Entry 2YFV (X-ray diffraction, 2.32 A resolution); this record covers chains A and C of the 3 polymer chains in the assembly.

Chain A:
Molecule: Histone H3-like centromeric protein CSE4
From: Kluyveromyces lactis nrrl Y-1140
UniProtKB: Q6CTI2 (CENPA_KLULA); numbering as in UniProt (aligned over 81-180)
Sequence (100 residues; numbered 81 to 180; the number before each row is that of its first residue):
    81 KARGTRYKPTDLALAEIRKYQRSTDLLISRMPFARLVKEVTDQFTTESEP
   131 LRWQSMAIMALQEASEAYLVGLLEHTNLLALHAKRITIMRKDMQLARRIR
Disordered / not traced: 81-107, 126-130

Chain C:
Molecule: SCM3
From: Kluyveromyces lactis nrrl Y-1140
UniProtKB: Q6CL77 (Q6CL77_KLULA); residues 41-103 here = UniProt positions 41-103
Sequence (63 residues; each row starts with the number of its first residue):
    41 RDGVVYIMSKENRLIPKLSDEEVMERHKKADENMKRVWSQIIQKYESIDN
    91 QGDVIDLQTGEVI
Disordered / not traced: 41-43

How chain A and chain C interact:
Residue-residue contacts - 33 pairs, chain A then chain C:
  M136(A) with Y85(C); N90(C)
  M139(A) with Y85(C)
  A140(A) with Y85(C), hydrophobic
  E143(A) with I81(C); K84(C), salt bridge; Y85(C), hydrogen bond
  A144(A) with W78(C); I81(C), hydrophobic
  A147(A) with M74(C); V77(C), hydrophobic
  Y148(A) with M74(C)
  E154(A) with A70(C)
  H155(A) with H67(C), hydrogen bond; A70(C); D71(C), salt bridge
  L158(A) with R66(C); H67(C)
  L161(A) with I55(C), hydrophobic; L58(C), hydrophobic
  H162(A) with D60(C), salt bridge
  A163(A) with K50(C)
  K164(A) with I47(C); M48(C); S49(C); K50(C), hydrogen bond (backbone-backbone); E51(C); I55(C)
  R165(A) with E51(C)
  I166(A) with E51(C), hydrogen bond (backbone-side chain); R53(C); I55(C), hydrophobic
  T167(A) with E51(C), hydrogen bond
Interface residues without a listed pair, chain A (18 interface residues in all): L159
Interface residues without a listed pair, chain C (22 interface residues in all): P56, V63
The authors on this interface:
  - specific contacts: H155(A)-H67(C), H155(A)-D71(C) (salt bridge)
  - interface residues, chain A: M136(A), M139(A)
  - hot spots on chain A (mutagenesis) - H155D: decreased stability with SCM3 (chain C)
  - interface residues, chain C: V44(C), K84(C), Y85(C)

Summary:
Chain A and chain C form an interface of 18 and 22 residues respectively; the contacts include 5 hydrogen
bonds and 3 salt bridges. Polar contacts include E143(A)-K84(C), H155(A)-D71(C) and H162(A)-D60(C). The paper
describes a contact between H155(A) and H67(C); a salt bridge between H155(A) and D71(C). The paper reports
that H155D of chain A reduces stability with SCM3 (chain C); interface residues M136(A), M139(A) and V44(C)
among others.
Chain A is Histone H3-like centromeric protein CSE4 and chain C is SCM3, both from Kluyveromyces lactis nrrl
Y-1140; the structure, The heterotrimeric complex of Kluyveromyces lactis Scm3, Cse4 and H4, was determined by
X-ray diffraction, deposited together with 2YFW.
